5WDU - chains U and V of the 21 polymer chains in the assembly; structure by X-ray diffraction, 7.00 A resolution (low resolution: residue-level contacts below are approximate; hydrogen-bond / salt-bridge calls are withheld).

Chain U:
Molecule: bnAb 35O22 Fab heavy chain
Organism: Homo sapiens
Notes: antibody fragment or engineered binder
Chain sequence (242 residues; each row starts with the number of its first residue; a row labelled like 72A-72H holds insertion residues (72A, then the next letters in order)):
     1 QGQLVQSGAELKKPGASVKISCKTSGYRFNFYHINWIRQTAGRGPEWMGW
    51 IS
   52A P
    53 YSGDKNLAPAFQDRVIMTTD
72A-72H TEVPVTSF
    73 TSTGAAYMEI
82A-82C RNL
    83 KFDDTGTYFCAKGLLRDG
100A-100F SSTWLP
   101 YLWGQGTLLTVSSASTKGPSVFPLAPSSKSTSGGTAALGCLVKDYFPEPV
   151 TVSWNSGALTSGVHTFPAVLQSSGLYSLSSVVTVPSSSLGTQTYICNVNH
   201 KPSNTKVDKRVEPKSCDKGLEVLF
Disulfides: Cys22-Cys92, Cys140-Cys196

Chain V:
Molecule: bnAb 35O22 Fab light chain
Organism: Homo sapiens
Notes: antibody fragment or engineered binder
Chain sequence (213 residues; each row starts with the number of its first residue; note: 1 number in that range is skipped by the numbering (no residue carries it; nothing is unmodelled there); a row labelled like 27A-27C holds insertion residues (27A, then the next letters in order)):
     2 SVLTQSAS
    11 VSGSLGQSVTISCTGPN
27A-27C SVC
    28 CSHKSISWYQWPPGRAPTLIIYEDNERAPGISPRFSGYKSYWSAYLTISD
    78 LRPEDETTYYCCSYTHNS
   95A G
    96 CVFGTGTKVSV
  106A L
   107 GQSKANPSVTLFPPSSEELQANKATLVCLISDFYPGAVTVAWKADSSPVK
   157 AGVETTTPSKQSNNKYAASSYLSLTPEQWKSHRSYSCQVTHEGSTVEKTV
   207 APTE
Disulfides: Cys23-Cys88, Cys27C-Cys28, Cys89-Cys96, Cys134-Cys193

Interface between chain U and chain V:
Pairs across the interface (55; chain U residue first):
  Gln39(U) with Trp38(V)
  Pro45(U) with Trp38(V); Tyr87(V); Phe98(V)
  Trp47(U) with Gly95A(V); Cys96(V); Phe98(V)
  Trp50(U) with Asn94(V)
  Phe91(U) with Trp38(V)
  Leu96(U) with Tyr49(V)
  Ser100A(U) with Glu50(V); Thr92(V); His93(V)
  Ser100B(U) with Glu50(V); Tyr91(V)
  Trp100D(U) with Tyr91(V); Thr92(V); His93(V); Ser95(V); Gly95A(V); Cys96(V)
  Leu100E(U) with Tyr36(V); Tyr49(V); Tyr91(V)
  Pro100F(U) with Tyr36(V)
  Tyr101(U) with Leu46(V); Pro56(V)
  Trp103(U) with Pro44(V)
  Gly104(U) with Ala43(V)
  Phe122(U) with Ser121(V); Glu124(V)
  Pro123(U) with Ser121(V); Glu123(V)
  Ala125(U) with Phe118(V)
  Lys143(U) with Glu124(V); Lys129(V); Thr131(V)
  Phe166(U) with Leu135(V); Ile136(V); Ser137(V); Ala173(V); Ala174(V)
  Pro167(U) with Ser165(V); Ser175(V)
  Ala168(U) with Thr162(V)
  Val169(U) with Glu160(V); Thr162(V); Tyr177(V)
  Gln171(U) with Glu160(V)
  Ser177(U) with Tyr177(V)
  Leu178(U) with Tyr177(V)
  Ser179(U) with Val133(V); Tyr177(V)
  Val181(U) with Leu135(V)
  Lys218(U) with Glu210(V)
Interface residues without a listed pair, chain U (38 interface residues in all): Ile37, Glu46, Asn58, Leu124, Ser127, Ala137, Leu141, Asp144, His164, Leu170
Interface residues without a listed pair, chain V (39 interface residues in all): Ser34, Arg42, Gly99, Gln167

In short:
The interface between chain U and chain V involves 38 residues on one side and 39 on the other.
Here chain U is bnAb 35O22 Fab heavy chain and chain V is bnAb 35O22 Fab light chain, both from Homo sapiens.
Entry 5WDU (HIV-1 Env BG505 SOSIP.664 H72C-H564C trimer in complex with bNAbs PGT122 Fab, 35O22 Fab and
NIH45-46 ...) was determined by X-ray diffraction.
